8PPN - chain A; structure by X-ray diffraction, 1.80 A resolution.

# Chain A
Protein: Galectin-3
Organism: Homo sapiens
UniProtKB: P17931 (LEG3_HUMAN); numbering as in UniProt (aligned over 113-250)
Chain sequence (138 residues; each row starts with the number of its first residue):
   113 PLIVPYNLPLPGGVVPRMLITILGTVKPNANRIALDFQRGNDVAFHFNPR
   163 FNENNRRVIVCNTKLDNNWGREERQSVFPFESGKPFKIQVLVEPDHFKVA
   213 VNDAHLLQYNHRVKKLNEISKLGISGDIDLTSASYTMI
Curated features (UniProtKB/Swiss-Prot):
  - motif: Lys226 to Asp241 (Nuclear export signal)
  - binding site (a beta-D-galactoside): Trp181 to Gln187
  - modified residue: Ser188 (Phosphoserine)

# In short
From UniProt: 7 beta-D-galactoside-binding residues.
Chain A is Galectin-3 (Homo sapiens); the structure, Galectin-3 carbohydrate recognition domain in complex
with thiodigalactoside at 1.8 resolution, was determined by X-ray diffraction (same publication as 8OJI, 8OJK,
8OJM and 8OJO).
